Entry 7A63 (X-ray diffraction, 1.57 A resolution); this record covers chain A.

== Chain A ==
Protein: Metallo-beta-lactamase L1
Source organism: Stenotrophomonas maltophilia
Notes: EC 3.5.2.6
UniProt: P52700 (BLA1_STEMA); residues 1-269 here correspond to UniProt positions 22-290 (UniProt number = residue number + 21)
Amino-acid sequence (271 residues; row label = number of the first residue in the row; numbers below 1 keep their minus sign (Gly-1 is residue -1)):
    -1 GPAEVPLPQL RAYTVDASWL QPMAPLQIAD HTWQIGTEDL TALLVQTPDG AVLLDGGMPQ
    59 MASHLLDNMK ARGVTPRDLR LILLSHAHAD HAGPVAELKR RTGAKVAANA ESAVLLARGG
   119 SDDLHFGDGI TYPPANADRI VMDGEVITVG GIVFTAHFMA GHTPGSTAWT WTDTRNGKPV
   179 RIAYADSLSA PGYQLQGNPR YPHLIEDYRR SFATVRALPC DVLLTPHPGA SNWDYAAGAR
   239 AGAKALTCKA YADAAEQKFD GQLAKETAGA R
Disordered / not traced: -1 to 1, 268-269
Sequence notes: expression tag (-1 to 0)
Curated features (UniProtKB/Swiss-Prot):
  - binding site (Zn(2+)): His84, His86, Asp88, His89, His160, His225
  - binding site (substrate): Asp184
Cystine bridges: Cys218-Cys246
Metal / ion sites: Zn2+ site 1 near His29 (its only coordinating residue here); Zn2+ site 2: His84, His86, His160; Zn2+ site 3: Asp88, His89, His225 (together with R3N)
Ligand contacts: R3N ((2R,5S)-2-[(1S,2R)-1-carboxy-2-hydroxy-propyl]-5-[(2R)-tetrahydrofuran-2-yl]-2,5-dihydrothiazole-4-carboxylic acid): Tyr11, Val13, Trp17, His84, His86, Asp88, His89, Phe124, Ile128, His160, Ser185, Ser187, Pro189, His225
What the authors report for this chain:
  - binding site for R3N: Tyr11

== In short ==
Bound to chain A: compound R3N. The Zn2+ site 2 is built by His84, His86 and His160. Asp88, His89 and His225
form the Zn2+ site 3. UniProt lists 6 Zn2+-binding residues and substrate-binding residue Asp184. From the
paper: a binding site for R3N at Tyr11.
Chain A is Metallo-beta-lactamase L1 (Stenotrophomonas maltophilia); the structure, Crystal structure of L1
with hydrolyzed faropenem (imine, ring-closed form), was determined by X-ray diffraction together with 7A5Z,
7A60 and 7A61 from the same study.
